PDB entry 9G26 | electron microscopy, 3.40 A resolution | chains B and J of the 17 polymer chains in the assembly

Chain B:
Name: DNA-directed RNA polymerase I subunit RPA135
Source organism: Saccharomyces cerevisiae
Notes: EC 2.7.7.6
UniProtKB: P22138 (RPA2_YEAST); residue numbers follow UniProt; this construct covers 1-1203
Sequence (1203 residues; row label = number of the first residue in the row):
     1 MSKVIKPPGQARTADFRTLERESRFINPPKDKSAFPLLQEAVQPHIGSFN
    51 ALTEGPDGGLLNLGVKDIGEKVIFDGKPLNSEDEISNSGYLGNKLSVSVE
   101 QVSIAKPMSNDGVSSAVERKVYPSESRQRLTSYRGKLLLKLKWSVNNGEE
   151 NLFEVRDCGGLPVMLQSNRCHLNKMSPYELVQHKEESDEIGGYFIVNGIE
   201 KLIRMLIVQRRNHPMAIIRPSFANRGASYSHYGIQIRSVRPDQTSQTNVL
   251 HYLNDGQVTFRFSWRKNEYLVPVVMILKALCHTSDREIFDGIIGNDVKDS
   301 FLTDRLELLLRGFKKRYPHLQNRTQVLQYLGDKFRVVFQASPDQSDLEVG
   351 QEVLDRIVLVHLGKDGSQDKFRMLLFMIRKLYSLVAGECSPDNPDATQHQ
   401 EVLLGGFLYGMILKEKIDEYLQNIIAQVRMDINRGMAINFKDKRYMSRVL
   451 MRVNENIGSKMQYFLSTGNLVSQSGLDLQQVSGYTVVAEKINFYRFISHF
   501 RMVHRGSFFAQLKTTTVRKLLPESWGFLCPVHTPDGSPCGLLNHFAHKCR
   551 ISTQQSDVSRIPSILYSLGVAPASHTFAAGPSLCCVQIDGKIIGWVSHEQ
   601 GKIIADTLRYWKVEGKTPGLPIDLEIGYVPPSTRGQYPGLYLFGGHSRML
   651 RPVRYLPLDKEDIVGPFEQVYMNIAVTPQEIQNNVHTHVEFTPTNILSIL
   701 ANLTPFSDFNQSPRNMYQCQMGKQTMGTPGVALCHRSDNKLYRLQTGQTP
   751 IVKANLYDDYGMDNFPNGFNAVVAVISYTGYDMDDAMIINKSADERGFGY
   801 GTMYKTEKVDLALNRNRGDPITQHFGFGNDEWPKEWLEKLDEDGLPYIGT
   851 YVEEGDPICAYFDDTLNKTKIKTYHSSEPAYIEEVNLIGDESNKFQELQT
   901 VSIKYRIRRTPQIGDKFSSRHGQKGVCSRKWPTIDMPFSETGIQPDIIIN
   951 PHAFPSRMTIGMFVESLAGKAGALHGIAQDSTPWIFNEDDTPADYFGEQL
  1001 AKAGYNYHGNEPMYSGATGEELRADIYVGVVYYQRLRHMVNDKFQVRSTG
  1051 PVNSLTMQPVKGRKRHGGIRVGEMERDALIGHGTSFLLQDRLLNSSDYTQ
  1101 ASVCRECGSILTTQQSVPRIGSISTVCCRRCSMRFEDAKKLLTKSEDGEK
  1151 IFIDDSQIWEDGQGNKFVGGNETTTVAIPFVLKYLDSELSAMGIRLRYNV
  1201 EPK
Disordered / not traced: 1-10, 79-88, 112-115, 1140-1154
Swiss-Prot annotation at these positions:
  - zinc finger: Cys1104 to Cys1131 (C4-type)
  - modified residue: Ser2 (N-acetylserine), Ser81 (Phosphoserine), Ser1156 (Phosphoserine)
  - mutagenesis: Cys1104 (C1104A: No effect; when associated with A-1107; A-1128 and A-1131), Cys1107 (C1107A: Lethal. Abolishes recruitment of RPA1 to Pol I. No effect; when associated with A-1104; A-1128 and A-1131), Cys1127 (C1127R: Responsible of suppression of RPA190-5 and RPA190-1 mutations), Cys1128 (C1128A: No effect; when associated with A-1104; A-1107 and A-1131), Cys1131 (C1131A: No effect; when associated with A-1104; A-1107 and A-1128)
Ion coordination: Zn2+: Cys1104, Cys1128, Cys1131

Chain J:
Name: DNA-directed RNA polymerases I, II, and III subunit RPABC5
Source organism: Saccharomyces cerevisiae
UniProtKB: P22139 (RPAB5_YEAST); residues 1-70 here = UniProt positions 1-70
Sequence (70 residues; each row starts with the number of its first residue):
     1 MIVPVRCFSCGKVVGDKWESYLNLLQEDELDEGTALSRLGLKRYCCRRMI
    51 LTHVDLIEKFLRYNPLEKRD
Disordered / not traced: 70
Swiss-Prot annotation at these positions:
  - binding site (Zn(2+)): Cys7, Cys10, Cys45, Cys46
  - cross-link: Lys59 (Glycyl lysine isopeptide (Lys-Gly) (interchain with G-Cter in ubiquitin))
Ion coordination: Zn2+: Cys7, Cys10, Cys45, Cys46

Interface between chain B and chain J:
Contacting residue pairs - 86 pairs, chain B then chain J:
  Arg12(B) - Asp31(J)  salt bridge
  Arg12(B) - Glu32(J)  salt bridge
  Phe16(B) - Leu51(J)  hydrophobic
  Phe16(B) - Thr52(J)
  Thr18(B) - Trp18(J)
  Thr18(B) - Leu22(J)
  Thr18(B) - Leu25(J)
  Leu19(B) - Leu25(J)
  Leu19(B) - Gln26(J)
  Arg21(B) - His53(J)  hydrogen bond (side chain-backbone)
  Arg21(B) - Val54(J)  hydrogen bond (side chain-backbone)
  Glu22(B) - Val54(J)
  Glu22(B) - Asp55(J)
  Glu22(B) - Glu58(J)
  Phe25(B) - Val54(J)
  Phe25(B) - Asp55(J)
  Phe25(B) - Leu56(J)  hydrophobic
  Phe25(B) - Glu58(J)
  Phe25(B) - Lys59(J)
  Ile26(B) - Glu58(J)
  Ile26(B) - Arg62(J)  hydrogen bond (backbone-side chain)
  Pro28(B) - Arg62(J)
  Tyr178(B) - Arg62(J)
  Val181(B) - Arg62(J)
  Val181(B) - Tyr63(J)
  Gln182(B) - Arg69(J)  hydrogen bond (backbone-side chain)
  His183(B) - Arg69(J)
  Lys184(B) - Arg69(J)
  Glu186(B) - Tyr63(J)
  Ser187(B) - Lys59(J)
  Ser187(B) - Tyr63(J)  hydrogen bond (backbone-side chain)
  Val731(B) - Leu56(J)  hydrophobic
  Val731(B) - Lys59(J)
  Val731(B) - Phe60(J)  hydrophobic
  Val731(B) - Tyr63(J)  hydrophobic
  Cys734(B) - Pro65(J)  hydrophobic
  Arg743(B) - Met1(J)  hydrogen bond
  Arg743(B) - Phe60(J)
  Gln745(B) - Met1(J)  hydrogen bond
  Thr746(B) - Met1(J)
  Gly747(B) - Val54(J)
  Gln748(B) - Phe8(J)
  Gln748(B) - Arg48(J)
  Gln748(B) - Met49(J)
  Gln748(B) - Thr52(J)  hydrogen bond
  Thr749(B) - Thr52(J)
  Thr749(B) - Val54(J)
  Ile751(B) - Arg48(J)
  Ile751(B) - Thr52(J)
  Asn764(B) - Leu56(J)
  Asn764(B) - Lys59(J)  hydrogen bond
  Pro766(B) - Val54(J)  hydrophobic
  Asn770(B) - Arg48(J)  hydrogen bond (backbone-side chain)
  Asn770(B) - Thr52(J)  hydrogen bond
  Val772(B) - Ser9(J)
  Ala793(B) - Phe8(J)
  Arg796(B) - Cys7(J)
  Arg796(B) - Phe8(J)  hydrogen bond (side chain-backbone)
  Arg796(B) - Ser9(J)  hydrogen bond (side chain-backbone)
  Arg796(B) - Cys10(J)  hydrogen bond (side chain-backbone)
  Arg796(B) - Gly11(J)
  Gly797(B) - Phe8(J)
  Phe798(B) - Phe8(J)  hydrophobic
  Thr941(B) - Arg43(J)
  Ile943(B) - Arg43(J)
  Ile943(B) - Tyr44(J)  hydrophobic
  Ile943(B) - Cys45(J)  hydrophobic
  Gln944(B) - Ser9(J)
  Asp946(B) - Ser9(J)
  Asp946(B) - Arg48(J)  salt bridge
  Lys970(B) - Tyr44(J)
  Gly972(B) - Leu51(J)
  Ala973(B) - Tyr44(J)  hydrophobic
  Ala973(B) - Arg47(J)  hydrogen bond (backbone-side chain)
  Leu974(B) - Tyr44(J)  hydrophobic
  Leu974(B) - Arg47(J)  hydrogen bond (backbone-side chain)
  His975(B) - Gly33(J)
  His975(B) - Arg47(J)
  Gly976(B) - Glu32(J)
  Gly976(B) - Gly33(J)
  Gly976(B) - Arg47(J)
  Gly976(B) - Leu51(J)
  Ile977(B) - Leu51(J)
  Tyr1005(B) - Tyr44(J)
  Glu1011(B) - Tyr44(J)  hydrogen bond
  Val1030(B) - Tyr44(J)  hydrophobic
Other interface residues (no listed pair), chain B (55 interface residues in all): Asn27, Thr728, Ala732, His735, Asp763, Asn790, Ser792, Val1028
Other interface residues (no listed pair), chain J (35 interface residues in all): Ile2, Arg6, Tyr21

Summary:
Chain B and chain J form an interface of 55 and 35 residues respectively, with 17 hydrogen bonds and 3 salt
bridges. Polar pairs include Arg12(B)-Asp31(J), Arg12(B)-Glu32(J) and Asp946(B)-Arg48(J). UniProt lists 5
mutagenesis sites on chain B; 4 Zn2+-binding residues on chain J.
Here chain B is DNA-directed RNA polymerase I subunit RPA135 and chain J is DNA-directed RNA polymerases I,
II, and III subunit RPABC5, both from Saccharomyces cerevisiae. Entry 9G26 (Yeast RNA polymerase I elongation
complex stalled by an apurinic site, closed state) was determined by electron microscopy together with 9G1V,
9G1X, 9G23, 9G24, 9G27, 9G29, 9G2B and 9G2C from the same study.
